4QIG - chains A and B; structure by X-ray diffraction, 3.30 A resolution.

# Chain A (and B)
Molecule: Propanediol utilization protein PduA
From: Salmonella enterica subsp. enterica serovar Typhimurium
Notes: fragment: Propanediol utilization protein pduA; engineered mutation(s): K26A, S40C; chain B of this document is another copy of the same molecule, construct and numbering; everything in this record applies to it too
Reference sequence: P0A1C7 (PDUA_SALTY); residues 2-94 here = UniProt positions 2-94
Sequence (102 residues; each row starts with the number of its first residue; numbers below 1 keep their minus sign (Met-7 is residue -7)):
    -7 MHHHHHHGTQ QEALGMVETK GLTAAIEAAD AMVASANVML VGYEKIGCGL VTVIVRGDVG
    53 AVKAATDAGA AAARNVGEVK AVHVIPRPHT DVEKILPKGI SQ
Disordered / not traced: -7 to 1, 92-94 (chain B: -7 to 2, 91-94)
Sequence notes: expression tag (-7 to 1); conflict Ala26 (Lys in P0A1C7), Cys40 (Ser in P0A1C7)
UniProt features mapped onto this chain:
  - mutagenesis: Asn29 (N29A: Subject to propionaldehyde toxicity, makes about 75% BMCs, shells are wrinkled and leaky), Lys37 (K37A: Slow growth at limiting vitamin B12, wild-type at saturating conditions; K37Q: Improved growth on 1,2-PD, makes slightly larger BMCs, alters accumulation of PD metabolites), Lys55 (K55A: Slow growth at limiting vitamin B12, wild-type at saturating conditions), Arg79 (R79A: Subject to propionaldehyde toxicity, makes about 70% BMCs, protein shells appear wild-type but leak), His81 to Ser93 (No longer interacts with PduP), His81 (H81A: Decreased amounts of PduP in purified BMCs), Val84 (V84A: Decreased amounts of PduP in purified BMCs), Leu88 (L88A: Decreased amounts of PduP in purified BMCs)

# Chain A / chain B interface
Cross-chain cystine bridges: Cys40(A)-Cys40(B)
Contacting residue pairs - 36 pairs, chain A then chain B:
  Met8(A) - Thr15(B)
  Met8(A) - Ile18(B)  hydrophobic
  Glu10(A) - Gly13(B)
  Glu10(A) - Leu14(B)  hydrogen bond (side chain-backbone)
  Glu10(A) - Thr15(B)  hydrogen bond
  Glu36(A) - Leu14(B)
  Glu36(A) - Lys37(B)  salt bridge
  Lys37(A) - Lys37(B)  hydrogen bond (backbone-side chain)
  Ile38(A) - Gly13(B)
  Ile38(A) - Leu14(B)
  Ile38(A) - Lys37(B)
  Ile38(A) - Gly39(B)
  Ile38(A) - Cys40(B)
  Ile38(A) - Gly41(B)  hydrogen bond (backbone-backbone)
  Cys40(A) - Cys40(B)  disulfide
  Leu42(A) - Gly41(B)
  Thr44(A) - Leu14(B)
  Thr44(A) - Thr15(B)
  Ile46(A) - Ile18(B)  hydrophobic
  Ala73(A) - Thr15(B)
  His75(A) - Thr15(B)
  His75(A) - Glu19(B)  salt bridge
  His75(A) - Val68(B)
  Ile77(A) - Ile18(B)  hydrophobic
  Ile77(A) - Glu19(B)
  Ile77(A) - Asp22(B)
  Pro80(A) - Asp22(B)
  His81(A) - Asp22(B)  salt bridge
  His81(A) - Ala26(B)
  Thr82(A) - Val25(B)
  Lys86(A) - Leu32(B)
  Ile87(A) - Asp22(B)
  Ile87(A) - Leu32(B)  hydrophobic
  Ile87(A) - Tyr35(B)  hydrogen bond (backbone-side chain)
  Leu88(A) - Tyr35(B)
  Pro89(A) - Tyr35(B)  hydrophobic
Interface residues without a listed pair, chain A (22 interface residues in all): Gly39, Lys72, Arg79
Interface residues without a listed pair, chain B (19 interface residues in all): Lys12, Met31, Leu42, Val43

# In short
22 residues of chain A and 19 residues of chain B are in contact; the contacts include 1 disulfide bond, 5
hydrogen bonds and 3 salt bridges. Among the polar pairs are Glu36(A)-Lys37(B), His75(A)-Glu19(B) and
His81(A)-Asp22(B).
Both chains are Propanediol utilization protein PduA (Salmonella enterica subsp. enterica serovar
Typhimurium). Entry 4QIG (Crystal Structure of PduA with edge mutation K26A and pore mutation S40C) was
determined by X-ray diffraction, deposited together with 4QIF, 4RBT, 4RBU and 4RBV.
